PDB entry 6VL9 | X-ray diffraction, 2.63 A resolution | chains H and L

Chain H:
Name: 6-3 Fab heavy chain
From: Mus musculus
Notes: antibody fragment or engineered binder
Chain sequence (228 residues; numbered 1 to 241 plus 4 insertion-coded residues; 17 numbers in that range are skipped by the numbering (no residue carries them; nothing is unmodelled there); the number before each row is that of its first residue; a row labelled like 82A-82C holds insertion residues (82A, then the next letters in order)):
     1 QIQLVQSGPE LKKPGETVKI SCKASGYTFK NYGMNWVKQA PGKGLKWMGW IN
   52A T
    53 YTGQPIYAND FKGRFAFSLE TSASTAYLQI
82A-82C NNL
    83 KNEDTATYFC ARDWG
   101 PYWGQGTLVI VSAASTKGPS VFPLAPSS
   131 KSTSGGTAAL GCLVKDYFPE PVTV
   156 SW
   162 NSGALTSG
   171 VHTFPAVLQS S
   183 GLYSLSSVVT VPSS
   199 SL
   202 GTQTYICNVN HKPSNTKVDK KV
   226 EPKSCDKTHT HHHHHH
Disordered / not traced: 131-135, 229-241
Cystine bridges: Cys22-Cys92, Cys142-Cys208
Residues lining bound ligands: PEG (9FO; 3,6,9,12,15,18,21,24,27,30,33,36,39,42,45,48,51,54,57-nonadecaoxanonapentacontane-1,59-diol): Asn31, Tyr32, Arg94, Asp95, Trp96, Gly97
Reported in the primary citation:
  - binding site for PEG: Asp95, Trp96, Gly97
  - mutagenesis - W96A: abolished binding to PEG

Chain L:
Name: 6-3 Fab light chain
From: Mus musculus
Notes: antibody fragment or engineered binder
Chain sequence (219 residues; each row starts with the number of its first residue; note: 1 number in that range is skipped by the numbering (no residue carries it; nothing is unmodelled there); a row labelled like 27A-27F holds insertion residues (27A, then the next letters in order)):
     1 NIMMTQSPSS LAVSAGEKVT VNCKSSQ
27A-27F SVLYSS
    28 NQMNYLAWYQ QKPGQSPKLL IYWASTRESG VPDRFTGSGS GTDFTLTISS VQTEDLAVYY
    88 CLQYLSS
    96 WTFGGGTKLE IKRTVAAPSV FIFPPSDEQL KSGTASVVCL LNNFYPREAK VQWKVDNALQ
   156 SGNSQESVTE QDSKDSTYSL SSTLTLSKAD YEKHKVYACE VTHQGLSSPV TKSFNRGEC
Disordered / not traced: 214
Cystine bridges: Cys23-Cys88, Cys134-Cys194
Residues lining bound ligands: PEG (9FO; 3,6,9,12,15,18,21,24,27,30,33,36,39,42,45,48,51,54,57-nonadecaoxanonapentacontane-1,59-diol): Tyr27D, Asn28, Tyr32, Tyr36, Tyr49, Trp50, Tyr91, Leu92, Trp96
Reported in the primary citation:
  - binding site for PEG: Tyr32, Trp50, Tyr91
  - mutagenesis - A34L: decreased binding to PEG
  - mutagenesis - W96Y: abolished binding to PEG

Chain H / chain L interface:
Pairs across the interface (55; chain H residue first):
  Asn35(H) - Trp96(L)
  Val37(H) - Phe98(L)  hydrophobic
  Gln39(H) - Gln38(L)  hydrogen bond
  Gln39(H) - Tyr87(L)
  Lys43(H) - Tyr87(L)
  Gly44(H) - Tyr87(L)
  Leu45(H) - Pro44(L)  hydrophobic
  Leu45(H) - Tyr87(L)  hydrophobic
  Leu45(H) - Phe98(L)
  Trp47(H) - Ser94(L)
  Trp47(H) - Trp96(L)
  Phe91(H) - Ser43(L)
  Ala93(H) - Trp96(L)  hydrophobic
  Trp96(H) - Trp50(L)  hydrophobic
  Trp96(H) - Tyr91(L)  hydrophobic
  Gly97(H) - Leu46(L)
  Pro101(H) - Leu46(L)  hydrophobic
  Pro101(H) - Glu55(L)
  Trp103(H) - Tyr36(L)
  Trp103(H) - Pro44(L)
  Trp103(H) - Phe98(L)  hydrophobic
  Gly104(H) - Ser43(L)  hydrogen bond (backbone-side chain)
  Gln105(H) - Ser43(L)
  Val121(H) - Glu123(L)
  Phe122(H) - Ser121(L)
  Phe122(H) - Glu123(L)
  Phe122(H) - Gln124(L)
  Pro123(H) - Ser121(L)
  Leu124(H) - Phe118(L)
  Leu124(H) - Val133(L)  hydrophobic
  Ala125(H) - Phe118(L)
  Ala139(H) - Phe116(L)  hydrophobic
  Ala139(H) - Phe118(L)
  Leu140(H) - Phe118(L)
  Leu143(H) - Ser131(L)
  Lys145(H) - Thr129(L)
  Lys145(H) - Ser131(L)
  His172(H) - Asn137(L)  hydrogen bond
  His172(H) - Asn138(L)  hydrogen bond
  His172(H) - Ser174(L)  hydrogen bond
  Phe174(H) - Ser162(L)
  Phe174(H) - Thr164(L)
  Phe174(H) - Ser174(L)
  Phe174(H) - Leu175(L)
  Phe174(H) - Ser176(L)
  Pro175(H) - Ser162(L)  hydrogen bond (backbone-side chain)
  Pro175(H) - Val163(L)
  Val177(H) - Gln160(L)
  Val177(H) - Glu161(L)
  Leu178(H) - Gln160(L)  hydrogen bond (backbone-side chain)
  Gln179(H) - Gln160(L)
  Val190(H) - Leu135(L)  hydrophobic
  Thr192(H) - Asn137(L)
  Lys221(H) - Glu123(L)
  Lys228(H) - Asp122(L)  salt bridge
Also at the interface, not in a pair above, chain H (41 interface residues in all): Lys46, Arg94, Asp95, Thr137, Ala138, Thr173, Ser188
Also at the interface, not in a pair above, chain L (35 interface residues in all): Tyr32, Gln42, Asp167

In short:
The interface between chain H and chain L involves 41 residues on one side and 35 on the other, with 7
hydrogen bonds and 1 salt bridge. Polar pairs include Lys228(H)-Asp122(L), Gln39(H)-Gln38(L) and
Gly104(H)-Ser43(L). From the paper: a binding site for PEG at Asp95(H), Trp96(H) and Tyr32(L) among others;
W96A of chain H abolishes binding to PEG; 3 substitutions were tested in all.
Here chain H is 6-3 Fab heavy chain and chain L is 6-3 Fab light chain, both from Mus musculus. Entry 6VL9
(Anti-PEG antibody 6-3 Fab fragment in complex with PEG) was determined by X-ray diffraction together with
6VL8 from the same study.
